PDB entry 6JQA | X-ray diffraction, 2.40 A resolution | chains A and D of the 4 polymer chains in the assembly

Chain A:
Name: Phytoplasmal effector causing phyllody 1
Organism: Onion yellows phytoplasma OY-W
Reference sequence: X5IFG3 (X5IFG3_ONYPH); residues 1-91 here correspond to UniProt positions 35-125 (UniProt number = residue number + 34)
Sequence (91 residues; numbered 1 to 91; the number before each row is that of its first residue):
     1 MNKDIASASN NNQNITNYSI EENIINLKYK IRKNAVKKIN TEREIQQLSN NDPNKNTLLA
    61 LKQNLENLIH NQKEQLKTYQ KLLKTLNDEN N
Unresolved in the structure: 1-6
Modified residues: Tyr18 (3-iodo-tyrosine; IYR); Tyr29 (3-iodo-tyrosine; IYR); Tyr79 (3,5-diiodotyrosine; TYI)

Chain D:
Name: Phytoplasmal effector causing phyllody 1
Organism: Onion yellows phytoplasma OY-W
Reference sequence: X5IFG3 (X5IFG3_ONYPH); residues 1-91 here correspond to UniProt positions 35-125 (UniProt number = residue number + 34)
Sequence (91 residues; each row starts with the number of its first residue):
     1 MNKDIASASN NNQNITNYSI EENIINLKYK IRKNAVKKIN TEREIQQLSN NDPNKNTLLA
    61 LKQNLENLIH NQKEQLKTYQ KLLKTLNDEN N
Unresolved in the structure: 1-10
Modified residues: Tyr29 (3-iodo-tyrosine; IYR); Tyr79 (3,5-diiodotyrosine; TYI)

How chain A and chain D interact:
Residue-residue contacts (11):
  Gln13(A) - Asn12(D)  hydrogen bond
  Ile15(A) - Ile20(D)  hydrophobic
  Thr16(A) - Ile15(D)
  Thr16(A) - Thr16(D)  hydrogen bond
  Ser19(A) - Ser19(D)
  Ser19(A) - Asn23(D)
  Ser19(A) - Tyr79(D)
  Asn23(A) - Asn23(D)
  Tyr79(A) - Ser19(D)
  Asn91(A) - Asn11(D)
  Asn91(A) - Asn12(D)  hydrogen bond (backbone-side chain)
Also at the interface, not in a pair above, chain A (11 interface residues in all): Asn12, Tyr18, Ile20, Leu82
Also at the interface, not in a pair above, chain D (11 interface residues in all): Gln13, Tyr18, Leu82

Overview:
The chain A/chain D interface involves 11 residues from each chain; the contacts include 3 hydrogen bonds.
Polar pairs include Gln13(A)-Asn12(D), Thr16(A)-Thr16(D) and Asn91(A)-Asn12(D).
Chain A is Phytoplasmal effector causing phyllody 1 and chain D is Phytoplasmal effector causing phyllody 1,
both from Onion yellows phytoplasma OY-W; the structure, Crystal structure of phyllogen, a phyllody inducing
effector protein of phytoplasma, was determined by X-ray diffraction.
